8JRU - chains H and L of the 5 polymer chains in the assembly; structure by electron microscopy, 3.50 A resolution.

Chain H:
Name: Beta-arrestin 1 and single-chain fragment variable 30 (scFv30)
Source organism: Bos taurus
Notes: antibody fragment or engineered binder
Sequence (627 residues; numbered -496 to 130; the number before each row is that of its first residue; numbers below 1 keep their minus sign (Met-496 is residue -496)):
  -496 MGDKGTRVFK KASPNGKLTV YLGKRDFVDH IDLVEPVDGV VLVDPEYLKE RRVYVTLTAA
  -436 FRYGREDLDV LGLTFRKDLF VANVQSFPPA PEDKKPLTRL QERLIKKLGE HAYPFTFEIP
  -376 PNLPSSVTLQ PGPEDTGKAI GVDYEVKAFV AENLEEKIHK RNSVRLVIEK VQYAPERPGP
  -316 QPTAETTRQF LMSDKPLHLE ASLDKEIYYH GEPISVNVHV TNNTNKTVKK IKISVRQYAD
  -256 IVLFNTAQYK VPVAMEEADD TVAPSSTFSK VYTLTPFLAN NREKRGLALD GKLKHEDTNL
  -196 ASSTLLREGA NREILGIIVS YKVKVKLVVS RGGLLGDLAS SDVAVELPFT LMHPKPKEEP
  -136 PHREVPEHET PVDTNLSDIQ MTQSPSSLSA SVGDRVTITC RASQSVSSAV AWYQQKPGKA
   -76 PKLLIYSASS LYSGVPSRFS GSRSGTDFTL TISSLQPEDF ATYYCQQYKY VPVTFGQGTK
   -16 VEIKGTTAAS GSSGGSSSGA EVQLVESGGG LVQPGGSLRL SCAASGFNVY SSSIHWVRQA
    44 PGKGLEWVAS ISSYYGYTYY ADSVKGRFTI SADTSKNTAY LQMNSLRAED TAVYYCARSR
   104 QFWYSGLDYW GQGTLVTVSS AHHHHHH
Disordered / not traced: -496 to 4, 122-130

Chain L:
Name: Beta-arrestin 1 and single-chain fragment variable 30 (scFv30)
Source organism: Bos taurus
Notes: antibody fragment or engineered binder
Sequence (627 residues; each row starts with the number of its first residue; numbers below 1 keep their minus sign (Met-375 is residue -375)):
  -375 MGDKGTRVFK KASPNGKLTV YLGKRDFVDH IDLVEPVDGV VLVDPEYLKE RRVYVTLTAA
  -315 FRYGREDLDV LGLTFRKDLF VANVQSFPPA PEDKKPLTRL QERLIKKLGE HAYPFTFEIP
  -255 PNLPSSVTLQ PGPEDTGKAI GVDYEVKAFV AENLEEKIHK RNSVRLVIEK VQYAPERPGP
  -195 QPTAETTRQF LMSDKPLHLE ASLDKEIYYH GEPISVNVHV TNNTNKTVKK IKISVRQYAD
  -135 IVLFNTAQYK VPVAMEEADD TVAPSSTFSK VYTLTPFLAN NREKRGLALD GKLKHEDTNL
   -75 ASSTLLREGA NREILGIIVS YKVKVKLVVS RGGLLGDLAS SDVAVELPFT LMHPKPKEEP
   -15 PHREVPEHET PVDTNLSDIQ MTQSPSSLSA SVGDRVTITC RASQSVSSAV AWYQQKPGKA
    45 PKLLIYSASS LYSGVPSRFS GSRSGTDFTL TISSLQPEDF ATYYCQQYKY VPVTFGQGTK
   105 VEIKGTTAAS GSSGGSSSGA EVQLVESGGG LVQPGGSLRL SCAASGFNVY SSSIHWVRQA
   165 PGKGLEWVAS ISSYYGYTYY ADSVKGRFTI SADTSKNTAY LQMNSLRAED TAVYYCARSR
   225 QFWYSGLDYW GQGTLVTVSS AHHHHHH
Disordered / not traced: -375 to 0, 108-251

Interface between chain H and chain L:
Pairs across the interface - 19 pairs, chain H then chain L:
  Gln42(H) with Gln39(L), hydrogen bond
  Lys46(H) with Tyr88(L), hydrogen bond (backbone-side chain)
  Gly47(H) with Tyr88(L)
  Leu48(H) with Gln39(L); Phe99(L)
  Trp50(H) with Val95(L); Pro96(L); Val97(L)
  Tyr107(H) with Tyr92(L), hydrophobic
  Ser108(H) with Leu47(L); Tyr50(L)
  Gly109(H) with Tyr37(L)
  Leu110(H) with Tyr37(L), hydrogen bond (backbone-side chain); Leu47(L); Gln90(L)
  Asp111(H) with Leu47(L); Tyr56(L)
  Trp113(H) with Pro45(L)
  Gly114(H) with Ala44(L)
Other interface residues (no listed pair), chain H (17 interface residues in all): Val40, Glu49, Tyr98, Tyr112, Gln115
Other interface residues (no listed pair), chain L (15 interface residues in all): Lys43

In short:
Chain H and chain L form an interface of 17 and 15 residues respectively, with 3 hydrogen bonds. Among the
polar pairs are Gln42(H)-Gln39(L), Lys46(H)-Tyr88(L) and Leu110(H)-Tyr37(L).
Both chains are Beta-arrestin 1 and single-chain fragment variable 30 (scFv30) (Bos taurus). Entry 8JRU
(Cryo-EM structure of the glucagon receptor bound to beta-arrestin 1 in ligand-free state) was determined by
electron microscopy together with 8JRV from the same study.
